Entry 7FEI (electron microscopy, 3.91 A resolution); this record covers chains 2 and H of the 6 polymer chains in the assembly.

[Chain 2]
Molecule: Capsid protein VP0
From: Foot-and-mouth disease virus - type A
Notes: EC 2.7.7.48, 3.6.1.15
Reference sequence: J9PFK1 (J9PFK1_9PICO); residues 1-218 here correspond to UniProt positions 287-504 (UniProt number = residue number + 286)
Amino-acid sequence (218 residues; numbered 1 to 218; the number before each row is that of its first residue):
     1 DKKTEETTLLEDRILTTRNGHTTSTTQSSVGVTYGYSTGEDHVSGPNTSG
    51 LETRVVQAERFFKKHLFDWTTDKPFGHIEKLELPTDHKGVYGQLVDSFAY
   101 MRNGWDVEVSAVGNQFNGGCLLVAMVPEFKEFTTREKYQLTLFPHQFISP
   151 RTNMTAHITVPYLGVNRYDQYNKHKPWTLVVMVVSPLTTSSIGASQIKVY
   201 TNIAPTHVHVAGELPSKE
Unresolved in the structure: 1-12, 218
Sequence notes: conflict Lys2 (Asn288 in J9PFK1), Glu131 (Asp417 in J9PFK1), Thr134 (Pro420 in J9PFK1)

[Chain H]
Molecule: Ig heavy chain variable region
From: Bos taurus
Amino-acid sequence (126 residues; row label = number of the first residue in the row):
     1 QVQLRESGPSLVKPSQTLSLTCTVSGFSLSDYAVGWVRQAPGKALEFLGS
    51 ISTGGNTGYNPALKSRLSITKDNSKNQVSLSLSSVTTEDTATYYCTKSIH
   101 SYSVFEYTYMQYVDAWGQGLLVPVSS
Unresolved in the structure: 1-16, 114-126

[Interface between chain 2 and chain H]
Contacting residue pairs - 16 pairs, chain 2 then chain H:
  Thr71(2) - Val104(H)
  Thr71(2) - Phe105(H)
  Asp72(2) - Val104(H)
  Asp72(2) - Thr108(H)  hydrogen bond
  Asp72(2) - Gln111(H)  hydrogen bond
  Asp72(2) - Tyr112(H)  hydrogen bond
  Lys73(2) - Tyr112(H)  hydrogen bond (backbone-side chain)
  Pro74(2) - His100(H)
  Pro74(2) - Tyr102(H)
  Pro74(2) - Tyr112(H)
  Phe75(2) - Tyr102(H)
  His77(2) - His100(H)
  Thr134(2) - Asp31(H)  hydrogen bond
  Thr134(2) - Tyr32(H)
  Pro186(2) - Tyr102(H)
  Pro186(2) - Val104(H)  hydrophobic
Also at the interface, not in a pair above, chain 2 (10 interface residues in all): Thr133, Arg135

[Summary]
10 residues of chain 2 and 9 residues of chain H are in contact, with 5 hydrogen bonds. Polar contacts include
Asp72(2)-Thr108(H), Asp72(2)-Gln111(H) and Asp72(2)-Tyr112(H).
Chain 2 is Capsid protein VP0 (Foot-and-mouth disease virus - type A) and chain H is Ig heavy chain variable
region (Bos taurus); the structure, Complex of FMDV A/WH/CHA/09 and bovine neutralizing scFv antibody R55, was
determined by electron microscopy together with 7FEJ from the same study.
